PDB entry 6TSL | X-ray diffraction, 1.40 A resolution | chains AAA and BBB

# Chain AAA
Name: Agglutinin
Source organism: Marasmius oreades
UniProt: Q8X123 (Q8X123_9AGAR); residue numbers follow UniProt; this construct covers 1-293
Chain sequence (293 residues; numbered 1 to 293; the number before each row is that of its first residue):
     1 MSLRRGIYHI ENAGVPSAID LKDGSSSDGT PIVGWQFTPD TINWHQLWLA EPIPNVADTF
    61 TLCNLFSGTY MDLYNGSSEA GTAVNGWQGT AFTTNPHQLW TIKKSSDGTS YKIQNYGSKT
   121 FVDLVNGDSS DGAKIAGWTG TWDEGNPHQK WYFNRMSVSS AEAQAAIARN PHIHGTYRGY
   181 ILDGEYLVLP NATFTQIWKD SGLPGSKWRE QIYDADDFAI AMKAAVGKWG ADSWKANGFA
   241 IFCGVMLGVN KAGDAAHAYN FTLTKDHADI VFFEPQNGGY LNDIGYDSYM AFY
Unresolved in the structure: 1
Differences from the reference sequence: engineered mutation A215 (Cys in Q8X123)
Bound ions: Na+ site 1 near G29 (its only coordinating residue here); Na+ site 2: I53, V56; Ca2+ site 1: L182, D183, D214, D216 (shared with P3(BBB) of chain BBB); Ca2+ site 2: D183, Q211, D214, D216, D217
From the paper describing this entry:
  - catalytic residues: W208, A215
  - binding site for Pro-val-pro-arg (chain BBB): L182, W208, A215, L247, A256, A258
  - specificity-determining residues: L182, E210, L247, A258
  - Ca2+ coordination: Q211
  - catalytic residues: H257 (citing earlier work)
  - mutagenesis - C215A: abolished catalytic activity (citing earlier work)
  - contacts within the chain: H257-E274 (proposed by the authors, not directly observed)
  - mutagenesis - W208A, W208Q, Q276A, Q276W: decreased catalytic activity
  - mutagenesis - W208A, W208Q, W208Q/Q276W, Q276A, Q276W: decreased stability
  - mutagenesis - W208Q/Q276W: abolished catalytic activity
  - catalytic residues: E274, Q276 (proposed by the authors, not directly observed)

# Chain BBB
Name: Pro-val-pro-arg
Source organism: synthetic construct
Chain sequence (4 residues; numbered 1 to 4; the number before each row is that of its first residue):
     1 PVPR
Bound ions: Ca2+: P3 (shared with L182(AAA), D183(AAA), D214(AAA), D216(AAA) of chain AAA)

# Interface between chain AAA and chain BBB
Pairs across the interface - 16 pairs, chain AAA then chain BBB:
  W208(AAA) with R4(BBB), hydrogen bond (side chain-backbone)
  E210(AAA) with R4(BBB), salt bridge
  D214(AAA) with P3(BBB); R4(BBB)
  A215(AAA) with R4(BBB), hydrogen bond (backbone-backbone)
  D216(AAA) with P3(BBB)
  G253(AAA) with P1(BBB)
  D254(AAA) with P1(BBB)
  A255(AAA) with P1(BBB)
  A256(AAA) with P1(BBB); V2(BBB); P3(BBB); R4(BBB), hydrogen bond (backbone-backbone)
  H257(AAA) with P3(BBB); R4(BBB), hydrogen bond (side chain-backbone)
  Y289(AAA) with P3(BBB)
Interface residues without a listed pair, chain AAA (14 interface residues in all): L247, V249, A258
The authors on this interface:
  - pairs named by the authors: L247(AAA)-P3(BBB), A258(AAA)-P3(BBB)
  - interface residues, chain AAA: W208(AAA), A215(AAA), A256(AAA)

# Overview
14 residues of chain AAA face 4 of chain BBB across their interface, with 4 hydrogen bonds and 1 salt bridge.
Among the polar pairs are E210(AAA)-R4(BBB), W208(AAA)-R4(BBB) and H257(AAA)-R4(BBB). The authors report
contacts between L247(AAA) and P3(BBB) and A258(AAA) and P3(BBB). From the paper: catalytic residues
W208(AAA), A215(AAA) and H257(AAA) among others; W208A, W208Q and W208Q/Q276W of chain AAA, among others,
reduce stability; 6 substitutions were tested in all.
Chain AAA is Agglutinin (Marasmius oreades) and chain BBB is Pro-val-pro-arg (synthetic construct); the
structure, Marasmius oreades agglutinin (MOA) in complex with the truncated PVPRAHS synthetic substrate, was
determined by X-ray diffraction (same publication as 6TSM).
